6PLL - chain C; structure by X-ray diffraction, 2.69 A resolution.

Chain C:
Molecule: Zwei Ig domain protein zig-8
Source organism: Caenorhabditis elegans
Reference sequence: G5ED00 (ZIG8_CAEEL); residue numbers follow UniProt; this construct covers 22-137
Chain sequence (125 residues; each row starts with the number of its first residue):
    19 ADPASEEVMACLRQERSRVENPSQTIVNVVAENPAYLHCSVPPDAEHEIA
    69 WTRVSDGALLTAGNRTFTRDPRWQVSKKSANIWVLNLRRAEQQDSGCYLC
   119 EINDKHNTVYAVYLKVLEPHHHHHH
Disordered / not traced: 19-22, 138-143
Sequence notes: expression tag (19-21, 138-143)
Cystine bridges: C29-C115, C57-C118
Glycans and other covalent adducts: N-acetylglucosamine (NAG) linked to N82

Overview:
N-acetylglucosamine is covalently linked to N82.
Chain C is Zwei Ig domain protein zig-8 (Caenorhabditis elegans); the structure, Crystal structure of the
ZIG-8 IG1 homodimer, was determined by X-ray diffraction, deposited together with 6ON6, 6ON9 and 6ONB.
